1I49 - chains A and B; structure by X-ray diffraction, 2.80 A resolution.

Chain A (and B):
Molecule: Arfaptin 2
Organism: Homo sapiens
Notes: chain B of this document is another copy of the same molecule, construct and numbering; everything in this record applies to it too
Reference sequence: P53365 (ARFP2_HUMAN); residues 22-245 here correspond to UniProt positions 118-341 (UniProt number = residue number + 96)
Amino-acid sequence (224 residues; each row starts with the number of its first residue):
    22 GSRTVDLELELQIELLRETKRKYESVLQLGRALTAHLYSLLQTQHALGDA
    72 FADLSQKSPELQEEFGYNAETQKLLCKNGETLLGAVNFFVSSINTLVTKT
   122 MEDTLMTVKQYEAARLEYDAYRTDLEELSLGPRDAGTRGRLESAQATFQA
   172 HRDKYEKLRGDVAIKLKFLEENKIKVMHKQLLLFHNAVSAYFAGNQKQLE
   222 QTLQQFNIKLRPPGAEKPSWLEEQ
Disordered / not traced: 22, 224-245

Chain A / chain B interface:
Pairs across the interface (79):
  K43(A) - D74(B)  salt bridge
  K43(A) - L75(B)
  K43(A) - K78(B)
  Y44(A) - L75(B)  hydrophobic
  Y44(A) - F86(B)
  V47(A) - L75(B)  hydrophobic
  L50(A) - T64(B)
  L50(A) - A67(B)  hydrophobic
  L50(A) - L68(B)  hydrophobic
  L50(A) - A71(B)  hydrophobic
  L54(A) - L61(B)  hydrophobic
  L54(A) - T64(B)
  L54(A) - L68(B)  hydrophobic
  H57(A) - S60(B)
  H57(A) - L61(B)
  H57(A) - T64(B)  hydrogen bond
  L58(A) - L61(B)  hydrophobic
  S60(A) - H57(B)  hydrogen bond (backbone-side chain)
  L61(A) - L54(B)  hydrophobic
  L61(A) - H57(B)
  L61(A) - L61(B)  hydrophobic
  T64(A) - L50(B)
  T64(A) - A53(B)
  T64(A) - L54(B)
  T64(A) - H57(B)
  A67(A) - L50(B)
  L68(A) - L50(B)
  F72(A) - V47(B)  hydrophobic
  F72(A) - F110(B)  hydrophobic
  D74(A) - K43(B)  salt bridge
  L75(A) - K43(B)
  K78(A) - K43(B)
  E81(A) - E191(B)
  E81(A) - K194(B)  salt bridge
  E81(A) - I195(B)
  L82(A) - I195(B)  hydrophobic
  L82(A) - M198(B)  hydrophobic
  E85(A) - H199(B)  salt bridge
  E85(A) - L202(B)
  F86(A) - Y44(B)
  F86(A) - M198(B)  hydrophobic
  F86(A) - L202(B)  hydrophobic
  Y88(A) - H206(B)
  N89(A) - L202(B)  hydrogen bond (side chain-backbone)
  N89(A) - F205(B)
  N89(A) - H206(B)
  T92(A) - H206(B)  hydrogen bond
  T92(A) - V209(B)
  L96(A) - V209(B)  hydrophobic
  L96(A) - F213(B)  hydrophobic
  F110(A) - F72(B)  hydrophobic
  K194(A) - E81(B)  salt bridge
  K194(A) - L82(B)
  I195(A) - E81(B)
  I195(A) - L82(B)  hydrophobic
  M198(A) - L82(B)  hydrophobic
  M198(A) - F86(B)  hydrophobic
  H199(A) - E85(B)  salt bridge
  L202(A) - E85(B)
  L202(A) - F86(B)  hydrophobic
  L202(A) - Y88(B)
  L202(A) - N89(B)  hydrogen bond (backbone-side chain)
  L203(A) - Y88(B)
  F205(A) - F72(B)  hydrophobic
  F205(A) - N89(B)
  F205(A) - Q93(B)
  H206(A) - Y88(B)  hydrogen bond (side chain-backbone)
  H206(A) - N89(B)
  H206(A) - T92(B)  hydrogen bond
  V209(A) - T92(B)
  F213(A) - L96(B)  hydrophobic
  F213(A) - Y212(B)  hydrophobic
  F213(A) - N216(B)
  F213(A) - Q217(B)
  A214(A) - Q217(B)  hydrogen bond (backbone-side chain)
  N216(A) - F213(B)
  Q217(A) - F213(B)
  Q217(A) - A214(B)
  Q217(A) - Q217(B)
Also at the interface, not in a pair above, chain A (46 interface residues in all): E39, A53, Q65, A71, Q93, E191, S210, Y212
Also at the interface, not in a pair above, chain B (44 interface residues in all): S79, S210, L220

In short:
46 residues of chain A face 44 of chain B across their interface; the contacts include 8 hydrogen bonds and 6
salt bridges. Among the polar pairs are K43(A)-D74(B), E81(A)-K194(B) and E85(A)-H199(B).
Both chains are Arfaptin 2 (Homo sapiens). Entry 1I49 (Crystal structure analysis of arfaptin) was determined
by X-ray diffraction.
